Entry 7B5Q (electron microscopy, 2.50 A resolution); this record covers chains H and I of the 3 polymer chains in the assembly.

Chain H:
Molecule: CDK-activating kinase assembly factor MAT1
Organism: Homo sapiens
UniProtKB: P51948 (MAT1_HUMAN); residue numbers follow UniProt; this construct covers 1-309
Sequence (328 residues; numbered -18 to 309; the number before each row is that of its first residue; numbers below 1 keep their minus sign (Met-18 is residue -18)):
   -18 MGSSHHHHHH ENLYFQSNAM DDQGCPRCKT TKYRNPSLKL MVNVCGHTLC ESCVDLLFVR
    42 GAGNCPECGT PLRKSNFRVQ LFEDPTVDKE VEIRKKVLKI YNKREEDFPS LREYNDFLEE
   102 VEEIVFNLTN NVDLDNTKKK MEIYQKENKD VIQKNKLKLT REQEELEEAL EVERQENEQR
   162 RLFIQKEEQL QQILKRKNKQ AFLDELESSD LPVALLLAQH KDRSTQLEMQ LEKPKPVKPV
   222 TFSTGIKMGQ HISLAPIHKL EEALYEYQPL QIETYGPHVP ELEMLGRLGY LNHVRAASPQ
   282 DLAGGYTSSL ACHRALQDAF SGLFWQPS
Unresolved in the structure: -18 to 243, 309
Sequence notes: initiating methionine (-18); expression tag (-17 to 0)

Chain I:
Molecule: Cyclin-H
Organism: Homo sapiens
UniProtKB: P51946 (CCNH_HUMAN); residues 1-323 here = UniProt positions 1-323
Sequence (323 residues; each row starts with the number of its first residue):
     1 MYHNSSQKRH WTFSSEEQLA RLRADANRKF RCKAVANGKV LPNDPVFLEP HEEMTLCKYY
    61 EKRLLEFCSV FKPAMPRSVV GTACMYFKRF YLNNSVMEYH PRIIMLTCAF LACKVDEFNV
   121 SSPQFVGNLR ESPLGQEKAL EQILEYELLL IQQLNFHLIV HNPYRPFEGF LIDLKTRYPI
   181 LENPEILRKT ADDFLNRIAL TDAYLLYTPS QIALTAILSS ASRAGITMES YLSESLMLKE
   241 NRTCLSQLLD IMKSMRNLVK KYEPPRSEEV AVLKQKLERC HSAELALNVI TKKRKGYEDD
   301 DYVSKKSKHE EEEWTDDDLV ESL
Unresolved in the structure: 39-41, 285-323
Swiss-Prot annotation at these positions:
  - modified residue: Ser5 (Phosphoserine), Ser132 (Phosphoserine), Ser304 (Phosphoserine), Thr315 (Phosphothreonine), Ser322 (Phosphoserine)
  - mutagenesis: Ser5 (S5A: No effect on the transcriptional activity of the reconstituted TFIIH complex), Ser304 (S304A: No effect on the transcriptional activity of the reconstituted TFIIH complex)

Chain H / chain I interface:
Pairs across the interface (59; chain H residue first):
  Ile253(H) - His3(I)
  Ile253(H) - Asn4(I)
  Glu254(H) - His3(I)
  Thr255(H) - His3(I)
  Tyr256(H) - His3(I)
  Tyr256(H) - Lys8(I)
  Pro258(H) - Leu236(I)  hydrophobic
  Leu269(H) - Thr176(I)  hydrogen bond (backbone-side chain)
  Gly270(H) - Thr176(I)
  Tyr271(H) - Ile172(I)
  Tyr271(H) - Asp173(I)
  Tyr271(H) - Thr176(I)
  Tyr271(H) - Arg177(I)
  His274(H) - Ile172(I)
  His274(H) - Lys175(I)
  His274(H) - Thr176(I)
  Val275(H) - Ile172(I)  hydrophobic
  Cys293(H) - Ile172(I)  hydrophobic
  Arg295(H) - Arg165(I)
  Ala296(H) - Gly169(I)
  Ala296(H) - Ile172(I)  hydrophobic
  Leu297(H) - Gly169(I)
  Gln298(H) - Met1(I)
  Asp299(H) - Met1(I)
  Asp299(H) - Arg165(I)  salt bridge
  Asp299(H) - Pro166(I)
  Asp299(H) - Ser210(I)
  Ala300(H) - Pro166(I)
  Ala300(H) - Gly169(I)
  Ala300(H) - Phe170(I)
  Ala300(H) - Ser210(I)
  Phe301(H) - Phe170(I)  hydrophobic
  Phe301(H) - Asp173(I)
  Phe301(H) - Arg177(I)
  Phe301(H) - Leu236(I)  hydrophobic
  Ser302(H) - Met1(I)
  Ser302(H) - Tyr2(I)  hydrogen bond (side chain-backbone)
  Ser302(H) - His3(I)  hydrogen bond
  Gly303(H) - Thr208(I)  hydrogen bond (backbone-side chain)
  Gly303(H) - Ser210(I)  hydrogen bond (backbone-side chain)
  Gly303(H) - Gln211(I)  hydrogen bond (backbone-side chain)
  Leu304(H) - Phe170(I)  hydrophobic
  Leu304(H) - Ser210(I)  hydrogen bond (backbone-side chain)
  Leu304(H) - Gln211(I)  hydrogen bond (backbone-side chain)
  Leu304(H) - Leu214(I)  hydrophobic
  Leu304(H) - Leu248(I)
  Phe305(H) - Leu238(I)  hydrophobic
  Phe305(H) - Cys244(I)  hydrophobic
  Trp306(H) - Tyr2(I)
  Trp306(H) - Lys8(I)
  Trp306(H) - Thr12(I)
  Trp306(H) - Thr208(I)
  Trp306(H) - Gln211(I)  hydrogen bond (backbone-side chain)
  Gln307(H) - Gln247(I)
  Gln307(H) - Ile251(I)
  Pro308(H) - Thr12(I)
  Pro308(H) - Phe13(I)
  Pro308(H) - Ser14(I)
  Pro308(H) - Leu206(I)
Also at the interface, not in a pair above, chain I (30 interface residues in all): Glu168, Tyr231

Overview:
25 residues of chain H and 30 residues of chain I are in contact, with 9 hydrogen bonds and 1 salt bridge.
Among the polar pairs are Asp299(H)-Arg165(I), Leu269(H)-Thr176(I) and Ser302(H)-Tyr2(I). UniProt lists 2
mutagenesis sites on chain I.
Here chain H is CDK-activating kinase assembly factor MAT1 and chain I is Cyclin-H, both from Homo sapiens.
Entry 7B5Q (Cryo-EM structure of the human CAK bound to ICEC0942 (PHENIX-OPLS3e)) was determined by electron
microscopy, deposited together with 7B5O.
